PDB entry 5CO8 | X-ray diffraction, 2.40 A resolution | chains X and A of the 5 polymer chains in the assembly

# Chain X
Molecule: 16-nt DNA strand
Sequence (16 nucleotides; row label = number of the first residue in the row):
     1 AGACTGCAGT TGAGTC

# Chain A
Protein: Nuclease-like protein
Organism: Chaetomium thermophilum (strain DSM 1495 / CBS 144.50 / IMI 039719)
Reference sequence: G0RYN2 (G0RYN2_CHATD); numbering as in UniProt (aligned over 2-465)
Amino-acid sequence (464 residues; row label = number of the first residue in the row):
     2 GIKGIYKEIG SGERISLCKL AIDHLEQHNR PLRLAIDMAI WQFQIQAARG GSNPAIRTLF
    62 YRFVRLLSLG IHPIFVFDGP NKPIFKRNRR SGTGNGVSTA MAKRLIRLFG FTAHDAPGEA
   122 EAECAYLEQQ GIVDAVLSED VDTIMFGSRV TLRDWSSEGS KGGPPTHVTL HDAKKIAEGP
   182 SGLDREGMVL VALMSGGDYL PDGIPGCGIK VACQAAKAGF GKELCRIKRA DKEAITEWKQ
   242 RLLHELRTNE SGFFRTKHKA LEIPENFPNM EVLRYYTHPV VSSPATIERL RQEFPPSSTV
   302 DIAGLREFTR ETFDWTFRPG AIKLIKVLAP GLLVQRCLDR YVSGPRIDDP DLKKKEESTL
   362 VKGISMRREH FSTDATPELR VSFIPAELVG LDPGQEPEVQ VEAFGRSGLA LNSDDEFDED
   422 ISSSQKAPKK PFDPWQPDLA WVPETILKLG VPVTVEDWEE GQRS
Unresolved in the structure: 85-95, 160-162, 199-202, 227-234, 343-356, 401-431
Modified residues: Mse102, Mse146, Mse189, Mse271, Mse367 (selenomethionine; parent Met)
Ion coordination: Mg2+ site 1: Glu122, Asp141, Asp143 (shared with 2 residues of chain C)
What the authors report for this chain:
  - binding site for the 31-nt DNA strand: Phe44
  - Mg2+ coordination: Asp141, Asp143
  - mutagenesis - D38A, D79A, E120A, E122A, D141A, D143A: decreased catalytic activity

# Interface between chain X and chain A
Residue-residue contacts (11):
  DG6(X) with Mse367(A), phosphate contact
  DC7(X) with Mse367(A), phosphate contact; Arg381(A), salt bridge to the phosphate
  DA8(X) with Arg369(A), salt bridge to the phosphate; Trp442(A), phosphate contact
  DG9(X) with His371(A), salt bridge to the phosphate; Phe372(A), phosphate contact
  DT15(X) with Arg50(A), hydrogen bond to the base; Arg58(A), base contact
  DC16(X) with Arg58(A), phosphate contact; Trp316(A), hydrogen bond to the phosphate
Interface residues without a listed pair, chain A (14 interface residues in all): Gly51, Gly52, Phe314, Lys324, Leu440

# Summary
6 residues of chain X and 14 residues of chain A are in contact, with 2 hydrogen bonds and 3 salt bridges.
Polar contacts include DT15(X)-Arg50(A), DC16(X)-Trp316(A) and DC7(X)-Arg381(A). The paper reports a binding
site for the 31-nt DNA strand at Phe44(A); D38A, D79A and E120A of chain A, among others, reduce catalytic
activity; 6 substitutions were tested in all.
Chain X is a 16-nt DNA strand and chain A is Nuclease-like protein (Chaetomium thermophilum (strain DSM 1495 /
CBS 144.50 / IMI 039719)); the structure, Crystal structure of the Holliday junction-resolving enzyme GEN1
(WT) in complex with product DNA and Mg2+ ..., was determined by X-ray diffraction (same publication as 5CNQ).
